Entry 6GZP (X-ray diffraction, 2.10 A resolution); this record covers chain A.

== Chain A ==
Name: Nanobody
Organism: Lama glama
Notes: antibody fragment or engineered binder
Sequence (129 residues; row label = number of the first residue in the row; a row labelled like 82A-82C holds insertion residues (82A, then the next letters in order); numbers below 1 keep their minus sign (Met-1 is residue -1)):
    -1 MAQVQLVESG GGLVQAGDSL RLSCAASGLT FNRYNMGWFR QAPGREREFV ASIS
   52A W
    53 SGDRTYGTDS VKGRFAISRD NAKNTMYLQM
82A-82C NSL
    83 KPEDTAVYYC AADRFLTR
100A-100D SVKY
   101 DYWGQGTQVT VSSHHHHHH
Unresolved in the structure: -1 to 0, 114-119
Disulfides: Cys22-Cys92

== Overview ==
Chain A is Nanobody (Lama glama); the structure, Llama nanobody PorM_02 structure, was determined by X-ray
diffraction together with 6IBP, 6IBQ, 6Q3T and 6Q52 from the same study.
